PDB entry 9DWJ | electron microscopy, 3.40 A resolution | chains E and I of the 11 polymer chains in the assembly

== Chain E ==
Name: Histone H3.2
Source organism: Homo sapiens
UniProtKB: Q71DI3 (H32_HUMAN); residues 1-135 here correspond to UniProt positions 2-136 (UniProt number = residue number + 1)
Chain sequence (135 residues; each row starts with the number of its first residue):
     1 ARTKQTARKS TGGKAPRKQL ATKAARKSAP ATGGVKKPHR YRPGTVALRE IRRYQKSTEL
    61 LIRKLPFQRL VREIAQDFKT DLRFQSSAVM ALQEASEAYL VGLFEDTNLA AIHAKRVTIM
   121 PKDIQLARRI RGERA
Not modelled in the structure: 1-37
Sequence notes: engineered mutation Ala-110 (Cys111 in Q71DI3)

== Chain I ==
Molecule: 601 I strand (damaged strand 1)
Sequence (106 nucleotides; row label = number of the first residue in the row):
     1 ATCGAGAATC CCGGTGCCGA GGCCGCTCAA TTGGTCGTAG ACAGCTCTAG CACCGCTTAA
    61 ACGCACGTAC GCGCTGTCCC CCGCGTTTTA ACCGCCAAGG GGATTA

== Interface between chain E and chain I ==
Residue-residue contacts - 25 pairs, chain E then chain I:
  His-39(E) / DG6(I)  phosphate contact
  His-39(E) / DA7(I)  sugar contact
  Arg-40(E) / DG83(I)  hydrogen bond to the base
  Arg-40(E) / DC84(I)  hydrogen bond to the sugar
  Tyr-41(E) / DG6(I)  base contact
  Tyr-41(E) / DG83(I)  sugar contact
  Tyr-41(E) / DC84(I)  hydrogen bond to the phosphate
  Arg-42(E) / DG83(I)  sugar contact
  Pro-43(E) / DC82(I)  phosphate contact
  Pro-43(E) / DG83(I)  phosphate contact
  Val-46(E) / DG83(I)  hydrogen bond to the phosphate
  Val-46(E) / DC84(I)  phosphate contact
  Ala-47(E) / DG83(I)  hydrogen bond to the phosphate
  Arg-49(E) / DA8(I)  phosphate contact
  Arg-49(E) / DT9(I)  phosphate contact
  Lys-56(E) / DC10(I)  salt bridge to the phosphate
  Arg-63(E) / DA91(I)  phosphate contact
  Arg-63(E) / DC92(I)  salt bridge to the phosphate
  Lys-64(E) / DC92(I)  hydrogen bond to the phosphate
  Leu-65(E) / DC92(I)  hydrogen bond to the phosphate
  Pro-66(E) / DA91(I)  sugar contact
  Arg-69(E) / DA91(I)  salt bridge to the phosphate
  Arg-83(E) / DG99(I)  base contact
  Arg-83(E) / DG100(I)  hydrogen bond to the sugar
  Arg-83(E) / DG101(I)  sugar contact
Interface residues without a listed pair, chain E (17 interface residues in all): Thr-45, Lys-115
Interface residues without a listed pair, chain I (14 interface residues in all): DG73

== In short ==
17 residues of chain E face 14 of chain I across their interface, with 8 hydrogen bonds and 3 salt bridges.
Polar contacts include Arg-40(E)/DG83(I), Arg-40(E)/DC84(I) and Arg-83(E)/DG100(I).
Here chain E is Histone H3.2 (Homo sapiens) and chain I is 601 I strand (damaged strand 1). Entry 9DWJ
(Nucleosome containing a 1-nt gap at SHL-3.5) was determined by electron microscopy.
